PDB entry 8ZLX | X-ray diffraction, 2.50 A resolution | chains C and A of the 8 polymer chains in the assembly

Chain C (and A):
Protein: Calmodulin (CaM)
From: Mus musculus
Notes: chain A of this document is another copy of the same molecule, construct and numbering; everything in this record applies to it too
UniProt: A0A7N4P457 (A0A7N4P457_SARHA); residues 7-155 here correspond to UniProt positions 30-178 (UniProt number = residue number + 23)
Amino-acid sequence (155 residues; each row starts with the number of its first residue):
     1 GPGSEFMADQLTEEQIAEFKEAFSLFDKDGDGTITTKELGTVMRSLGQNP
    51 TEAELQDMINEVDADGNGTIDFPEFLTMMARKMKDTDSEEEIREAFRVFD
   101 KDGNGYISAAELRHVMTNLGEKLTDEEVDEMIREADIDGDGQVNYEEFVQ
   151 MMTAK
Unresolved in the structure: 1-8, 64-67, 85, 138-139, 154-155 (chain A: 1-4, 154-155)
Differences from the reference sequence: expression tag (1-6)

How chain C and chain A interact:
Pairs across the interface (8; chain C residue first):
  Thr-86(C) with Ser-88(A)
  Gly-120(C) with Gln-48(A), hydrogen bond (backbone-side chain)
  Glu-121(C) with Gln-48(A); Met-83(A)
  Lys-122(C) with Leu-46(A)
  Thr-124(C) with Glu-14(A)
  Glu-126(C) with Thr-12(A), hydrogen bond
  Glu-127(C) with Gln-15(A)
Also at the interface, not in a pair above, chain C (8 interface residues in all): Glu-91
Also at the interface, not in a pair above, chain A (10 interface residues in all): Gly-47, Lys-82, Glu-91

In short:
The interface between chain C and chain A involves 8 residues on one side and 10 on the other, with 2 hydrogen
bonds. Polar pairs include Gly-120(C)/Gln-48(A) and Glu-126(C)/Thr-12(A).
Both chains are Calmodulin (CaM) (Mus musculus). Entry 8ZLX (Crystal Structure of mPPEF2 IQ motif/apo-CaM
Complex) was determined by X-ray diffraction (same publication as 8ZLW).
